4CXM - chains B and C; structure by X-ray diffraction, 1.75 A resolution.

[Chain B (and C)]
Name: Spermidine synthase
Organism: Plasmodium falciparum
Notes: EC 2.5.1.16; fragment: residues 41-321 (according to uniprot sequence q8ii73); chain C of this document is another copy of the same molecule, construct and numbering; everything in this record applies to it too
UniProtKB: Q8II73 (Q8II73_PLAF7); residues 40-321 here = UniProt positions 40-321
Chain sequence (283 residues; numbered 39 to 321; the number before each row is that of its first residue):
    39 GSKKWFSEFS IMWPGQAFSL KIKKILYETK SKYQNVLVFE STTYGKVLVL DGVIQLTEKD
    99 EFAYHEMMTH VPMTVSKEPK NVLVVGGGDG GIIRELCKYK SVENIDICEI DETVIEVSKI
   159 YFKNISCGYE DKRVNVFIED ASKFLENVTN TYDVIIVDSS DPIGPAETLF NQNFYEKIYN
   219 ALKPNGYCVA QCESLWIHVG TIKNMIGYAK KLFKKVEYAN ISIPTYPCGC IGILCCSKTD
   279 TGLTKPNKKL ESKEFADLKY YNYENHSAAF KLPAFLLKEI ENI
Unresolved in the structure: 39-40, 321 (chain C: 39-40)
Sequence notes: expression tag (39)
Residues lining bound ligands:
  - 5'-deoxy-5'-methylthioadenosine (MTA): Gln72, Leu86, Leu88, Gln93, Gly124, Gly125, Gly126, Asp127, Cys146, Glu147, Ile148, Asp149, Val152, Glu177, Asp178, Ala179, Asp196, Ser197, Ser198, Pro203, Ala204, Thr206, Leu207
  - spermidine (SPD): Trp51, Val91, Ile92, Gln93, Leu94, Tyr102, His103, Asp127, Asp196, Ser197, Ser198, Asp199, Gln229, Tyr264, Pro265, Ile269
Reported in the primary citation:
  - binding site for spermidine: Tyr102, His103, Asp127, Asp196, Ser197

[How chain B and chain C interact]
Contacting residue pairs (70):
  Trp43(B) - Phe47(C)  hydrophobic
  Trp43(B) - Gly53(C)
  Trp43(B) - Gln54(C)
  Trp43(B) - Ala55(C)
  Phe47(B) - Trp43(C)  hydrophobic
  Pro52(B) - Thr81(C)
  Gly53(B) - Trp43(C)
  Gly53(B) - Leu58(C)
  Gly53(B) - Lys59(C)  hydrogen bond (backbone-backbone)
  Gly53(B) - Thr80(C)
  Gln54(B) - Trp43(C)
  Gln54(B) - Ser57(C)
  Gln54(B) - Tyr82(C)  hydrogen bond
  Ala55(B) - Trp43(C)
  Ala55(B) - Ala55(C)
  Ala55(B) - Phe56(C)
  Ala55(B) - Ser57(C)  hydrogen bond (backbone-backbone)
  Phe56(B) - Gln54(C)
  Phe56(B) - Ala55(C)
  Ser57(B) - Gln54(C)
  Ser57(B) - Ala55(C)  hydrogen bond (backbone-backbone)
  Leu58(B) - Gly53(C)
  Lys59(B) - Gly53(C)  hydrogen bond (backbone-backbone)
  Thr80(B) - Gly53(C)
  Thr81(B) - Pro52(C)  hydrogen bond (side chain-backbone)
  Thr81(B) - Gly53(C)
  Tyr82(B) - Gln54(C)  hydrogen bond
  Tyr82(B) - Ile235(C)
  Tyr82(B) - Cys266(C)  hydrogen bond
  Lys97(B) - Trp234(C)  hydrogen bond (side chain-backbone)
  Lys97(B) - Ile235(C)
  Asp98(B) - Trp234(C)
  Phe100(B) - Trp234(C)  hydrophobic
  Phe100(B) - Phe313(C)  hydrophobic
  Ala101(B) - Trp234(C)  hydrophobic
  Trp234(B) - Lys97(C)
  Trp234(B) - Asp98(C)
  Trp234(B) - Phe100(C)  hydrophobic
  Trp234(B) - Ser260(C)  hydrogen bond
  Trp234(B) - Pro262(C)
  Ser260(B) - Trp234(C)  hydrogen bond
  Pro262(B) - Trp234(C)
  Pro262(B) - Cys266(C)
  Cys266(B) - Tyr82(C)  hydrogen bond
  Cys266(B) - Pro262(C)
  Leu296(B) - Ala312(C)
  Lys297(B) - Ala312(C)
  Lys297(B) - Phe313(C)  hydrogen bond (backbone-backbone)
  Tyr298(B) - Pro311(C)
  Tyr298(B) - Ala312(C)  hydrogen bond (backbone-backbone)
  Asn300(B) - Leu310(C)
  Asn300(B) - Leu315(C)
  Glu302(B) - Lys309(C)
  Asn303(B) - Leu310(C)  hydrogen bond (side chain-backbone)
  Asn303(B) - Pro311(C)
  Ala306(B) - Ala306(C)  hydrophobic
  Ala306(B) - Lys309(C)
  Lys309(B) - Glu302(C)  salt bridge
  Lys309(B) - Asn303(C)
  Lys309(B) - Ala306(C)
  Leu310(B) - Asn303(C)  hydrogen bond (backbone-side chain)
  Pro311(B) - Tyr298(C)  hydrophobic
  Pro311(B) - Asn303(C)
  Ala312(B) - Lys297(C)
  Ala312(B) - Tyr298(C)  hydrogen bond (backbone-backbone)
  Ala312(B) - Tyr299(C)
  Ala312(B) - Asn303(C)
  Phe313(B) - Phe100(C)  hydrophobic
  Phe313(B) - Lys297(C)  hydrogen bond (backbone-backbone)
  Leu315(B) - Asn300(C)
Also at the interface, not in a pair above, chain B (39 interface residues in all): Asn258, Ile261, Gly267, Cys268, Tyr299
Also at the interface, not in a pair above, chain C (39 interface residues in all): Ala101, Ile261, Gly267, Cys268, Leu296

[Summary]
Chain B and chain C each contribute 39 residues to their interface, with 18 hydrogen bonds and 1 salt bridge.
Polar pairs include Lys309(B)-Glu302(C), Gln54(B)-Tyr82(C) and Thr81(B)-Pro52(C). Bound to chain B:
5'-deoxy-5'-methylthioadenosine and spermidine. The paper reports a binding site for spermidine at Tyr102(B),
His103(B) and Asp127(B) among others.
Chain B and chain C are both Spermidine synthase (Plasmodium falciparum); the structure, Crystal Structure of
Plasmodium Falciparum Spermidine Synthase in Complex with METHYLTHIOADENOSIN AND SPERMIDINE after catalysis in
..., was determined by X-ray diffraction together with 4CWA, 4UOE, 4BP3 and 4BP1 from the same study.
